Entry 8CJV (X-ray diffraction, 2.84 A resolution); this record covers chain A.

[Chain A]
Molecule: Membrane cofactor protein
Organism: Bos taurus
Reference sequence: Q6VE48 (MCP_BOVIN); residues 43-295 here = UniProt positions 43-295
Chain sequence (289 residues; each row starts with the number of its first residue):
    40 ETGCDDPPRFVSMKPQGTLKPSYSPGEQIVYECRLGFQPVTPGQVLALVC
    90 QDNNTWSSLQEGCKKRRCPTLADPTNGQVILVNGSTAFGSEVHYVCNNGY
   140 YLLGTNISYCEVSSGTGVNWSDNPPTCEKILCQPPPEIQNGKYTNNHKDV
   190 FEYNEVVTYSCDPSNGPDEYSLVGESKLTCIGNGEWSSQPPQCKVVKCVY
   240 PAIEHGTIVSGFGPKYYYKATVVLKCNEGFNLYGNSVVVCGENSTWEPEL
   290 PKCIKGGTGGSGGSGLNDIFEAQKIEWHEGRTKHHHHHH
Not modelled in the structure: 40, 295-328
Construct notes: expression tag (40-42, 296-328); conflict Arg73 (His in Q6VE48), Ala126 (Glu in Q6VE48), Asn185 (Ser in Q6VE48)
UniProt features mapped onto this chain:
  - glycosylation (N-linked (GlcNAc...) asparagine): Asn122, Asn145
Disulfide bonds: Cys43-Cys89, Cys72-Cys102, Cys107-Cys149, Cys135-Cys166, Cys171-Cys219, Cys200-Cys232, Cys237-Cys279, Cys265-Cys292
Covalently attached groups: N-acetylglucosamine (NAG) linked to Asn122, Asn145
From the paper describing this entry:
  - post-translational modification sites: Asn145

[In short]
N-acetylglucosamine is covalently linked to Asn122 and Asn145. From the paper: a modification site at Asn145.
Chain A is Membrane cofactor protein (Bos taurus); the structure, Structure of bovine CD46 ectodomain (SCR
1-4), was determined by X-ray diffraction, deposited together with 8CI3.
